7PAU - chains p and 3 of the 32 polymer chains in the assembly; structure by electron microscopy, 8.30 A resolution (very low resolution: no residue pairs are listed; an interface is given only as per-side residue counts).

Chain p:
Protein: 50S ribosomal protein L20
From: Mycoplasma pneumoniae M129
Reference sequence: P78023 (RL20_MYCPN); residue numbers follow UniProt; this construct covers 1-127
Sequence (127 residues; row label = number of the first residue in the row):
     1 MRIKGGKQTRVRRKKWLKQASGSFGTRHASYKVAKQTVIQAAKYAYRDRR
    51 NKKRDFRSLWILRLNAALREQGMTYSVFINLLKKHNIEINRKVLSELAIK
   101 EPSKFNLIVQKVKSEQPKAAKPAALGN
Disordered / not traced: 115-127

Chain 3:
Molecule: 23S ribosomal RNA
From: Mycoplasma pneumoniae M129
Sequence (2907 nucleotides; each row starts with the number of its first residue):
     1 UACAAUAAGUUACUAAGGGCUUAUGGUGGAUGCCUUGGCACUAAUAGGCG
    51 AUGAAGGACGUGUUAACCUGCGAUAAGCUUCGGGUAGGUGGUAAGAACCU
   101 CAGAUCCGGAGAUUUCCGAAUGGAGCAAUCCGGUAGUUGGAAACAGCUAU
   151 CAUUAAUUGAUGAAUAAAUAGUCAAUUAAAGCAAUACGUGGUGAAGUGAA
   201 ACAUCUCAGUAGCCACAGGAAAAGAAAACGAAUGUGAUUCCGUGUGUAGU
   251 GGCGAGCGAAAGCGGAACAGGCCAAACUUAUCAUUAGAUAGGGGUUGUAG
   301 GGCUUGCAAUGUGGACUUGAAAACGAUAGAAGAAGCUGUUGGAAAGCAGC
   351 GCGCAAAAGGGUGAUAGCCCCGUAUUUGAAAUUGUUUUCAUACCUAGCGA
   401 GAUCCCUGAGUAGCUCGGAAAACGUUAUUUUGAGUGAAUCUGCCCAGACC
   451 AUUGGGUAAGCCUAAAUACUAAUUAGUGACCGAUAGCGAAACAGUACCGU
   501 GAGGGAAAGGUGAAAAGAACCCAGAGAUGGGAGUGAAAUAGAUUCUGAAA
   551 CCAUAUGCCUACAACGUGUCAGAGCACAUUAAUGUGUGAUGGCGUGCGUU
   601 UUGAAGUAUGAGCCGGCGAGUUAUGAUAGCAAGCGUUAGUUAACCAGGAG
   651 AUGGGGAGCUGUAGCGAAAGCGAGUUUUAAAAGAGCGUUUGUUUGUUAUU
   701 AUAGACCCGAAACGGGUUGAGCUAGUCAUGAGCAGGUUGAAGGUUGAGUA
   751 ACAUCAACUGGAGGACCGAACCGACUCUCGUUGAAACGAUAGCGGAUGAC
   801 UUGUGAUUAGGGGUGAAAUUCCAAUCGAAAUCCGUGAUAGCUGGUUCUCG
   851 UCGAAAUAGCUUUAAGGCUAGCGUGAGAUCACAAAUAAGUGGAGGUAAAG
   901 CUACUGAAUGUAUGAUGGCGCCACCUAGGCGUACUGAAUACAAUUAAACU
   951 CUGAAUGCCAUUUAUUUUAUUCUCGCAGUCAGACAGUGGGGGAUAAGCUU
  1001 CAUUGUCAAGAGGGGAAGAGCCCAGAUCAUUAAAUAAGGUCCCCAAAAUA
  1051 UACUAAGUGGAAAAGGAUGUGAAAGUGCUAAAACAGCAAGGAUGUUGGCU
  1101 UAGAAGCAGCCAUCGUUUAAAGAGUGCGUAACAGCUCACUUGUCGAGUGU
  1151 UUUUGCGCCGAAGAUGUAACGGGGCUAAGUAUAUUACCGAAUUUAUGGAU
  1201 AAGAUUUAUAUCUUGUGGUAGACGAGCGUUGUAUUGGAGUUGAAGUCAAA
  1251 GCGUGAGCAUUGGUGGAUCCAAUACAAGUGAGAAUGCCGGCAUGAGUAAC
  1301 GCUUGGGAGUGAGAAUCUCCCAAACCGAUUGACUAAGGUUUCCUGGACCA
  1351 GGGUCGUCCUUCCAGGGUUAGUCUGGACCUAAGCUGAGGCUGAAAAGCGU
  1401 AGGCGAUGGACAACAGGUUAAUAUUCCUGUACUUACAGUUAGACUGAUGG
  1451 AGUGACAAAGAAGGUUUUCCACCCCCAUAAUUGGAUUUGGGGAUAAAUCA
  1501 UAAGGUGGUACAAUAGGCAAAUCCGUUGUGCAUAACAUUGAGUGAUGAUG
  1551 UCGAGUGAAUGAGUGAUCAAGUAGCGAAGGUGGUAUUAAUCAUGCUUUCA
  1601 AGAAAAGCUUCUAGGGUUAAUCUAGCUGUAACCAGUACCGAGAACGAACA
  1651 CACGUAGUCAAGGAGAGGAUCCUAAGGUUAGCGAGUGAACUAUAGCCAAG
  1701 GAACUCUGCAAAUUAACCCCGUAAGUUAGCGAGAAGGGGUGCUUAUGUAA
  1751 AAGUAAGCCGCAGUGAAGAACGAGGGGGGACUGUUUAACUAAAACACAAC
  1801 UCUAUGCCAAACCGUAAGGUGAUGUAUAUGGGGUGACACCUGCCCAGUGC
  1851 UGGAAGGUUAAAGAAGGAGGUUAGCGCAAGCGAAGCUUUUAACUGAAGCC
  1901 CCAGUGAACGGCGGCCGUAACUAUAACGGUCCUAAGGUAGCGAAAUUCCU
  1951 AGUCGGGUAAAUUCCGUCCCGCUUGAAUGGUGUAACCAUCUCUUGACUGU
  2001 CUCGGCUAUAGACUCGGUGAAAUCCAGGUACGGGUGAAGACACCCGUUAG
  2051 GCGCAACGGGACGGAAAGACCCCGUGAAGCUUUACUGUAGCUUAAUAUUG
  2101 AUCAGGACAUUAUCAUGUAGAGAAUAGGUAGGAGCAAUCGAUGCAAGUUC
  2151 GCUAGGACUUGUUGAUGCGAAAGGUGGAAUACUACCCUUGGUUGUGUGCU
  2201 GUUCUAAUUGGUAACUGUUAUCCAGUUUCAAGACAGUGUUAGGUGGGCAG
  2251 UUUGACUGGGGCGGUCGCCUCCUAAAAGGUAACGGAGGCGUACAAAGGUA
  2301 CCUUCAGUACGGUUGGAAAUCGUAUGUAGAGUGUAAUGGUGUAAGGGUGC
  2351 UUGACUGUGAGACAUACAGGUCGAACAGGUGAGAAAUCAGGUCAUAGUGA
  2401 UCCGGUGGUCCAGUAUGGAAUGGCCAUCGCUCAACGGAUAAAAGCUACUC
  2451 CGGGGAUAACAGGCUGAUACUGCCCAAGAGUUCAUAUCGACGGCAGUGUU
  2501 UGGCACCUCGAUGUCGACUCAUCUCAUCCUCGAGCUGAAGCAGGUUCGAA
  2551 GGGUUCGGCUGUUCGCCGAUUAAAGAGAUACGUGAGUUGGGUUCAAACCG
  2601 UCGUGAGACAGGUUGGUCCCUAUCUAUUGUGCCCGUAGGAAGAUUGAAGA
  2651 GUGUUGCUUCUAGUACGAGAGGACCGAAGCGAGGACACCUCUUAUGCUCC
  2701 AGUUGUAGCGCCAGCUGCACCGCUGGGUAGUAACGUGUCUAUUAGAUAAA
  2751 CGCUGAAAGCAUCUAAGUGUGAAACUAUCUCAAAGAUUAAUCUUCCCAUU
  2801 UCGCAAGAAAGUAAGAGCCGUCAAAGACGAUGACGUUGAUAGGUUACAGG
  2851 UGUAAGCAUAGUGAUAUGUUGAGCUGAGUAAUACUAAUUGCUCGAGGACU
  2901 UAUUGGA
Disordered / not traced: 1-7, 923-927, 1560-1569, 2901-2907

How chain p and chain 3 interact:
At this resolution (8 A) residue pairs are not listed: 60 residues of chain p and 75 of chain 3 lie at the interface.

Summary:
The interface between chain p and chain 3 involves 60 residues on one side and 75 on the other.
Chain p is 50S ribosomal protein L20 and chain 3 is 23S ribosomal RNA, both from Mycoplasma pneumoniae M129;
the structure, free 50S in complex with ribosome recycling factor in untreated Mycoplasma pneumoniae cells,
was determined by electron microscopy, deposited together with 7OOC, 7OOD, 7P6Z, 7PAH, 7PAI, 7PAJ and 23
further entries.
